PDB entry 6IFZ | electron microscopy, 3.58 A resolution | chains E and B of the 10 polymer chains in the assembly

[Chain E]
Molecule: Type III-A CRISPR-associated RAMP protein Csm3
Source organism: Streptococcus thermophilus ND03
UniProt: A0A2U2M035 (A0A2U2M035_STRTR); residues 1-220 here = UniProt positions 1-220
Amino-acid sequence (220 residues; each row starts with the number of its first residue):
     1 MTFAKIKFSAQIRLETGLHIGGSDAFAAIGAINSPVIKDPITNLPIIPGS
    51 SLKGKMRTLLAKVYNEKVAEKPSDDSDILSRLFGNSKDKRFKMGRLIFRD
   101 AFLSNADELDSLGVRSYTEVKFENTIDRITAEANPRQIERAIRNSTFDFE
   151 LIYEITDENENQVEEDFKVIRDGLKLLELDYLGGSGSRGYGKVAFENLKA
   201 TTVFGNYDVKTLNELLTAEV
Unresolved in the structure: 1, 67-75, 218-220
Differences from the reference sequence: engineered mutation Asn-33 (Asp in A0A2U2M035)

[Chain B]
Molecule: Type III-A CRISPR-associated RAMP protein Csm4
Source organism: Streptococcus thermophilus ND03
UniProt: A0A2U2M037 (A0A2U2M037_STRTR); residues 1-299 here = UniProt positions 1-299
Amino-acid sequence (299 residues; numbered 1 to 299; the number before each row is that of its first residue):
     1 MTYKLYIMTFQNAHFGSGTLDSSKLTFSADRIFSALVLEALKMGKLDAFL
    51 AEANQDKFTLTDAFPFQFGPFLPKPIGYPKHDQIDQSVDVKEVRRQAKLS
   101 KKLQFLALENVDDYLNGELFENEEHAVIDTVTKNQPHKDDNLYQVATTRF
   151 SNDTSLYVIANESDLLNELMSSLQYSGLGGKRSSGFGRFELDIQNIPLEL
   201 SDRLTKNHSDKVMSLTTALPVDADLEEAMEDGHYLLTKSSGFAFSHATNE
   251 NYRKQDLYKFASGSTFSKTFEGQIVDVRPLDFPHAVLNYAKPLFFKLEV
Unresolved in the structure: 1, 83-85, 298-299

[Interface between chain E and chain B]
Contacting residue pairs (62; chain E residue first):
  Phe-3(E) with Glu-39(B); Lys-42(B); Met-43(B), hydrophobic
  Lys-5(E) with Glu-39(B), salt bridge; Ser-172(B); Tyr-175(B); Ser-176(B)
  Gly-22(E) with Thr-132(B)
  Ser-23(E) with Thr-132(B), hydrogen bond (side chain-backbone); Gln-144(B)
  Ile-37(E) with Val-131(B), hydrophobic
  Asp-39(E) with Arg-149(B), salt bridge
  Pro-40(E) with Asp-129(B); Arg-149(B)
  Ile-41(E) with Val-127(B), hydrophobic; Arg-149(B); Phe-150(B); Ser-151(B); Asn-152(B)
  Gly-49(E) with Ser-184(B)
  Ser-50(E) with Lys-133(B), hydrogen bond; Ser-184(B)
  Lys-53(E) with Ser-183(B); Ser-184(B)
  Ser-86(E) with Asn-251(B), hydrogen bond (backbone-side chain)
  Lys-87(E) with Asn-249(B)
  Asp-88(E) with Asn-249(B)
  Lys-89(E) with His-246(B), hydrogen bond (backbone-side chain); Ala-247(B); Asn-249(B), hydrogen bond (backbone-side chain)
  Arg-90(E) with His-246(B), hydrogen bond (backbone-side chain)
  Phe-91(E) with His-246(B)
  Lys-92(E) with Phe-244(B); Ser-245(B); His-246(B), hydrogen bond (backbone-side chain); Thr-248(B), hydrogen bond; Asn-249(B); Glu-250(B), hydrogen bond (side chain-backbone)
  Met-93(E) with Arg-182(B), hydrogen bond; Phe-244(B), hydrophobic
  Leu-96(E) with Ser-183(B), hydrogen bond (backbone-side chain)
  Ile-97(E) with Tyr-175(B); Ser-176(B); Arg-182(B); Arg-188(B)
  Phe-98(E) with Gly-185(B); Arg-188(B)
  Arg-99(E) with Gly-185(B); Arg-188(B), hydrogen bond (side chain-backbone)
  Asp-100(E) with Asn-12(B), hydrogen bond
  Phe-102(E) with Gln-11(B)
  Glu-150(E) with Arg-188(B), salt bridge
  Ile-152(E) with Tyr-175(B), hydrophobic; Arg-188(B)
  Glu-154(E) with Ser-176(B)
  Thr-156(E) with Lys-42(B), hydrogen bond (side chain-backbone)
  Val-203(E) with Tyr-175(B), hydrophobic
  Phe-204(E) with Met-43(B), hydrophobic; Glu-168(B); Ser-171(B); Ser-172(B); Tyr-175(B), hydrophobic
Also at the interface, not in a pair above, chain E (35 interface residues in all): Lys-7, Thr-42, Phe-83, Asp-157
Also at the interface, not in a pair above, chain B (37 interface residues in all): Phe-10, Thr-130, Gly-177, Glu-190

[Overview]
Chain E and chain B form an interface of 35 and 37 residues respectively; the contacts include 14 hydrogen
bonds and 3 salt bridges. Among the polar pairs are Lys-5(E)/Glu-39(B), Asp-39(E)/Arg-149(B) and
Glu-150(E)/Arg-188(B).
Chain E is Type III-A CRISPR-associated RAMP protein Csm3 and chain B is Type III-A CRISPR-associated RAMP
protein Csm4, both from Streptococcus thermophilus ND03; the structure, Type III-A Csm complex, Cryo-EM
structure of Csm-CTR2-ssDNA complex, was determined by electron microscopy together with 6IFK, 6IFL, 6IFN,
6IFR, 6IFU, 6IFY and 6IG0 from the same study.
